5U31 - chains A and E of the 5 polymer chains in the assembly; structure by X-ray diffraction, 2.89 A resolution.

# Chain A
Molecule: CRISPR-associated endonuclease C2c1
Organism: Alicyclobacillus acidoterrestris
Notes: EC 3.1.-.-; fragment: CRISPR-associated endonuclease AacC2c1
UniProt: T0D7A2 (C2C1_ALIAG); residue numbers follow UniProt; this construct covers 1-1129
Sequence (1130 residues; each row starts with the number of its first residue; numbering starts at 0):
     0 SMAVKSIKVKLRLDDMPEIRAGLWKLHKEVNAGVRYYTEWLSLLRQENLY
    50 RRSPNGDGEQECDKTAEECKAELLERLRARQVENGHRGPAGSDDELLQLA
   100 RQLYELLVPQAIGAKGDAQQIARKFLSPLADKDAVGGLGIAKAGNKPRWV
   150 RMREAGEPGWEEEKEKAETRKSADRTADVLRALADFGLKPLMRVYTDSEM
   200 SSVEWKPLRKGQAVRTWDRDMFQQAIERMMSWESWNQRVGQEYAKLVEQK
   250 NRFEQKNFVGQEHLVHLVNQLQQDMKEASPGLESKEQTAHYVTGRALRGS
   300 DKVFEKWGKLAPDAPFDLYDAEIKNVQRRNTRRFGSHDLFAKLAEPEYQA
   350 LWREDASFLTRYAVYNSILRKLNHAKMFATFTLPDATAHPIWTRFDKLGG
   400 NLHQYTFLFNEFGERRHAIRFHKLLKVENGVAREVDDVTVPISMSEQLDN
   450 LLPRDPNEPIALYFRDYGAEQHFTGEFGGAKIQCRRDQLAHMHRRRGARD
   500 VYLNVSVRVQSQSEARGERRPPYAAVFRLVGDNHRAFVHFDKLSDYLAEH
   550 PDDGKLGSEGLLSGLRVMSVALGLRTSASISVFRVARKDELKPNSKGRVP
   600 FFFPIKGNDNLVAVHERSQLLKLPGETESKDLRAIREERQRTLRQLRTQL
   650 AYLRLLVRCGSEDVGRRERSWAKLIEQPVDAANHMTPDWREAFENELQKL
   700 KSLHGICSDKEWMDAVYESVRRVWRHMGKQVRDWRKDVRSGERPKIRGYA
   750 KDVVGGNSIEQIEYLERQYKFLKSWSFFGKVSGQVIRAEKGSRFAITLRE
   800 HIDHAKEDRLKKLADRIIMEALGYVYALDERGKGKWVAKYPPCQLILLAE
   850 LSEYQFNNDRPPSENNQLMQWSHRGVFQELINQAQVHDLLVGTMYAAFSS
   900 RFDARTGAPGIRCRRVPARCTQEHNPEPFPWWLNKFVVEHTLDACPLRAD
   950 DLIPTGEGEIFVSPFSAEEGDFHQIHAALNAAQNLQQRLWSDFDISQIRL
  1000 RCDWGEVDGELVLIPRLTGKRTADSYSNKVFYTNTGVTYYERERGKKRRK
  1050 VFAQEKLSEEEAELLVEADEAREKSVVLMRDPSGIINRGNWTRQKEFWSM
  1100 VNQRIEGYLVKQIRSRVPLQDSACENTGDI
Not modelled in the structure: 157-158, 496-497, 1045-1070, 1115-1129
Modified positions: Mse-1, Mse-15, Mse-151, Mse-191, Mse-199, Mse-220, Mse-228, Mse-229, Mse-274, Mse-376, Mse-443, Mse-491, Mse-567, Mse-684, Mse-712, Mse-726, Mse-818, Mse-868, Mse-893, Mse-1078, Mse-1099 (selenomethionine; parent Met)
Sequence notes: expression tag (0); engineered mutation Ala-570 (Asp in T0D7A2), Ala-848 (Glu in T0D7A2), Ala-977 (Asp in T0D7A2)
Curated features (UniProtKB/Swiss-Prot):
  - region: Mse-1 to Asp-14 (WED-I (OBD-I) domain), Lys-4 to Lys-9 (Binds sgRNA), Gln-118 to Arg-122 (Binds DNA protospacer adjacent motif (PAM) on target DNA), Gly-143, Asn-144 (Binds DNA protospacer adjacent motif (PAM) on target DNA), Ser-442 to Gln-446 (Binds sgRNA), Leu-573, Arg-574 (Binds non-target ssDNA), Lys-629 to Cys-658 (Bridge helix domain), Arg-742 to Arg-746 (Binds sgRNA), Val-753, Gly-754 (Binds sgRNA), Arg-792 to Thr-796 (Binds sgRNA), His-800 to Glu-819 (Binds sgRNA), Trp-835 to Tyr-839 (Binds sgRNA), Phe-897 to Arg-900 (Binds non-target ssDNA), Gln-973 to Ala-976, Leu-978 (Binds sgRNA), His-975 to Asp-993 (RuvC-III domain)
  - binding site (phosphate): Ser-899, Arg-911
  - site: Asn-400 (Binds DNA protospacer adjacent motif (PAM) on target DNA), Arg-415 (Binds sgRNA), Gly-478 (Binds 'phosphate lock' on target strand DNA), Arg-484 (Binds sgRNA), Tyr-501 (Binds sgRNA), Arg-507 (Binds 'phosphate lock' on target strand DNA), Phe-600 (Binds sgRNA), His-614 (Binds sgRNA), Arg-734 (Binds sgRNA), Gln-767 (Binds sgRNA), Tyr-825 (Binds sgRNA), Tyr-853 (Disrupts base stacking adjacent to scissile phosphate), Gln-882 (Binds sgRNA), Gln-982 (Binds sgRNA)
  - mutagenesis: Gln-118 to Gln-119 (Greatly reduces cleavage of target DNA), Arg-122 (R122A: Nearly complete loss of cleavage of target DNA), Gly-143 (G143P: Nearly complete loss of cleavage of target DNA), Trp-391 (W391A: Significantly reduces cleavage of target DNA), Gly-478 (G478P: No cleavage of target DNA), Gln-482 (Q482A: Reduces cleavage of target DNA), Arg-485 (R485A: Reduces cleavage of target DNA), Arg-507 (R507A: Greatly reduces cleavage of target DNA), Arg-574 (R574A: Reduces cleavage of target DNA), Tyr-853 (Y853A: Nearly complete loss of cleavage of target DNA), Ser-899 (S899A: Nearly complete loss of cleavage of target DNA), Arg-900 (R900A: Reduces cleavage of target DNA), 3 further mutagenesis entries in UniProt
Reported in the primary citation:
  - binding site for Target DNA strand: Gln-118, Gln-119, Asn-400, Gly-478, Arg-507
  - mutagenesis - Q118A/Q119A, G478P, R507A: decreased catalytic activity
  - binding site for sgRNA: Arg-653, Arg-657
  - binding site for Non-target DNA strand: Gln-119, Arg-122, Gly-143, Asn-144
  - specificity-determining residues: Arg-122, Gly-143, Asn-144, Asn-400
  - binding site for Non-target DNA strand (chain E): Leu-573, Arg-574, Tyr-853, Phe-897, Ser-898, Ser-899, Arg-900, Arg-911, Trp-930
  - binding site for sulfate ion: Arg-643, Arg-646, Arg-766
  - mutagenesis - D570A, E848A: abolished catalytic activity
  - catalytic residues: Ser-899, Arg-911

# Chain E
Molecule: Non-target DNA strand
Sequence (8 nucleotides; each row starts with the number of its first residue):
     1 TGTGGTTC
Not modelled in the structure: 8

# Chain A / chain E interface
Contacting residue pairs (41):
  Arg-331(A) / DG5(E)  base contact
  Arg-331(A) / DT7(E)  sugar contact
  Arg-332(A) / DT1(E)  phosphate contact
  Arg-332(A) / DG2(E)  salt bridge to the phosphate
  Arg-332(A) / DG5(E)  hydrogen bond to the base
  Gly-572(A) / DT6(E)  phosphate contact
  Leu-573(A) / DG5(E)  phosphate contact
  Leu-573(A) / DT6(E)  hydrogen bond to the phosphate
  Arg-574(A) / DT6(E)  salt bridge to the phosphate
  Arg-574(A) / DT7(E)  salt bridge to the phosphate
  Leu-850(A) / DG4(E)  sugar contact
  Glu-852(A) / DG4(E)  base contact
  Tyr-853(A) / DG4(E)  stacking on the base
  Tyr-853(A) / DG5(E)  base contact
  Arg-859(A) / DG4(E)  hydrogen bond to the base
  Glu-863(A) / DG5(E)  base contact
  Gln-866(A) / DG5(E)  hydrogen bond to the base
  Gln-866(A) / DT6(E)  sugar contact
  Gln-866(A) / DT7(E)  phosphate contact
  Trp-870(A) / DG5(E)  sugar contact
  Ala-895(A) / DG4(E)  sugar contact
  Ala-896(A) / DT3(E)  sugar contact
  Phe-897(A) / DT3(E)  hydrogen bond to the phosphate
  Phe-897(A) / DG4(E)  hydrogen bond to the phosphate
  Ser-898(A) / DG4(E)  hydrogen bond to the phosphate
  Ser-899(A) / DG4(E)  hydrogen bond to the phosphate
  Ser-899(A) / DG5(E)  hydrogen bond to the phosphate
  Arg-900(A) / DG2(E)  hydrogen bond to the sugar
  Arg-900(A) / DG4(E)  salt bridge to the phosphate
  Ile-910(A) / DT1(E)  base contact
  Arg-911(A) / DG5(E)  salt bridge to the phosphate
  Arg-911(A) / DT6(E)  base contact
  Arg-913(A) / DT7(E)  hydrogen bond to the phosphate
  Trp-930(A) / DT7(E)  sugar contact
  Lys-934(A) / DT7(E)  base contact
  Gly-955(A) / DT1(E)  base contact
  Gly-955(A) / DT6(E)  base contact
  Glu-956(A) / DT6(E)  base contact
  Gln-1093(A) / DG2(E)  base contact
  Trp-1097(A) / DG2(E)  base contact
  Asn-1101(A) / DT1(E)  base contact
Interface residues without a listed pair, chain A (33 interface residues in all): Leu-571, Thr-954, Arg-998, Lys-1094, Glu-1105

# In short
Chain A and chain E form an interface of 33 and 7 residues respectively; the contacts include 11 hydrogen
bonds, 5 salt bridges and 1 aromatic stacking contact. Polar pairs include Arg-332(A)/DG5(E),
Arg-859(A)/DG4(E) and Gln-866(A)/DG5(E). From the paper: catalytic residues Ser-899(A) and Arg-911(A);
Q118A/Q119A, G478P and R507A of chain A reduce catalytic activity; 5 substitutions were tested in all.
Here chain A is CRISPR-associated endonuclease C2c1 (Alicyclobacillus acidoterrestris) and chain E is
Non-target DNA strand. Entry 5U31 (Crystal structure of AacC2c1-sgRNA-8mer substrate DNA ternary complex) was
determined by X-ray diffraction together with 5U30, 5U33 and 5U34 from the same study.
